2BTW - chain A; structure by X-ray diffraction, 2.00 A resolution.

== Chain A ==
Molecule: ALR0975 protein
Source organism: Anabaena sp
Notes: EC 2.3.2.15
Reference sequence: Q8YY76 (Q8YY76_ANASP); residues 25-242 here = UniProt positions 25-242
Sequence (254 residues; numbered -10 to 243; the number before each row is that of its first residue; numbers below 1 keep their minus sign (Phe-10 is residue -10)):
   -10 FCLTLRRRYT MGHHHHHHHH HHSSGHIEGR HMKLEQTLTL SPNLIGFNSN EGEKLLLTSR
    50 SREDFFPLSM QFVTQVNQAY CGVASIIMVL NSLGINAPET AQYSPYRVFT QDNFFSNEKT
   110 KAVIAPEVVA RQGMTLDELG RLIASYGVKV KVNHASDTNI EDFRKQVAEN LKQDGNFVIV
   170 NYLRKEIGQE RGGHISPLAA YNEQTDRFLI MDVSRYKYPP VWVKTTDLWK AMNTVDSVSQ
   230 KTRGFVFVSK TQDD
Unresolved in the structure: -10 to 28, 239-243
Modified residues: Mse0, Mse21 (selenomethionine); Mse59, Mse77, Mse123, Mse200, Mse221 (selenomethionine; parent Met)
Metal / ion sites: Ca2+: Asp53, Asn159, Gln162, Asn165
From the paper describing this entry:
  - catalytic residues: Gln64, Cys70, His183, Asp201
  - contacts within the chain: Gln67-His183 (hydrogen bond), Arg173-Ser203 (hydrogen bond), Arg173-Asp201 (hydrogen bond), His183-Asp201 (hydrogen bond)

== Overview ==
The Ca2+ site is built by Asp53, Asn159, Gln162 and Asn165. The paper reports catalytic residues Gln64, Cys70
and His183 among others; contacts within the chain involving Gln67, His183 and Arg173 among others.
Chain A is ALR0975 protein (Anabaena sp); the structure, Crystal structure of Alr0975, was determined by X-ray
diffraction, deposited together with 2BU3.
